5H6Q - chains A and C of the 3 polymer chains in the assembly; structure by X-ray diffraction, 2.53 A resolution.

[Chain A]
Molecule: Lysine-specific histone demethylase 1A
Organism: Homo sapiens
Notes: EC 1.-.-.-
Reference sequence: O60341 (KDM1A_HUMAN); residue numbers follow UniProt; this construct covers 172-833
Chain sequence (669 residues; numbered 165 to 833; the number before each row is that of its first residue):
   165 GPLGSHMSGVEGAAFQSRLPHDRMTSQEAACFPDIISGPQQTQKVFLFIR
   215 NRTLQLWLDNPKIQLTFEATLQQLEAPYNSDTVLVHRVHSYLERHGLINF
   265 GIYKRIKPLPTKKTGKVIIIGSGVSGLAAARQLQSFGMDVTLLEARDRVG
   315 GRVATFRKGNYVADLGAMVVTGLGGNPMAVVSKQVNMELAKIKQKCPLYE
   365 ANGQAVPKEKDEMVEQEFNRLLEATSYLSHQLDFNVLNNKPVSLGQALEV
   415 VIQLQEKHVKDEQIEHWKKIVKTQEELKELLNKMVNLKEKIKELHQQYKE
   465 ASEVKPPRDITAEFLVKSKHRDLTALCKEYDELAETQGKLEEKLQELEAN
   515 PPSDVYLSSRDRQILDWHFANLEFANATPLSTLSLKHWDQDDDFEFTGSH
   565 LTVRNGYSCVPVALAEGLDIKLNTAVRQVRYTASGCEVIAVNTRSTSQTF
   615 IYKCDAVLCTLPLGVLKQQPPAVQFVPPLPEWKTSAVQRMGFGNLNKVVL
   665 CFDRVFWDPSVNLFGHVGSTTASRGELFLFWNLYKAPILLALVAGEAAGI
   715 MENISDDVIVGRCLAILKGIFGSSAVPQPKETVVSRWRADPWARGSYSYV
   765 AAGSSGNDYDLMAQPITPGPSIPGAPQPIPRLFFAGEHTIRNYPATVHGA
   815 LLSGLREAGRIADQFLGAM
Not modelled in the structure: 165-171, 833
Sequence notes: expression tag (165-171)
Residues lining bound ligands: FAD (flavin-adenine dinucleotide): Ile284, Gly285, Ser286, Gly287, Val288, Ser289, Gly290, Leu307, Glu308, Ala309, Arg310, Gly314, Gly315, Arg316, Val317, Leu329, Gly330, Ala331, Met332, Val333, Thr588, Ala589, Val590, Thr624, Leu625, Pro626, Val629, Val637, Leu659, Lys661, Trp751, Trp756, Ser760, Tyr761, Gly800, Glu801, Ala809, Thr810, Val811, His812, Ala814

[Chain C]
Molecule: peptide SRTMQTARKSTGGKAPRKQLK
Chain sequence (21 residues; numbered 1 to 21; the number before each row is that of its first residue):
     1 SRTMQTARKSTGGKAPRKQLK
Not modelled in the structure: 16-21

[Chain A / chain C interface]
Contacting residue pairs (44):
  Val333(A) - Thr6(C)
  Thr335(A) - Thr3(C)
  Ile356(A) - Thr6(C)
  Cys360(A) - Ala7(C)  hydrophobic
  Cys360(A) - Arg8(C)  hydrogen bond (backbone-side chain)
  Leu362(A) - Arg8(C)
  Asp375(A) - Arg8(C)  salt bridge
  Glu379(A) - Arg8(C)  salt bridge
  Phe382(A) - Ser10(C)
  Asn383(A) - Ser10(C)
  Asn383(A) - Thr11(C)  hydrogen bond (side chain-backbone)
  Asn383(A) - Gly12(C)  hydrogen bond (side chain-backbone)
  Leu386(A) - Arg2(C)
  Leu386(A) - Gly12(C)
  Glu387(A) - Gly12(C)
  Glu387(A) - Gly13(C)  hydrogen bond (side chain-backbone)
  Trp531(A) - Arg8(C)
  Asn535(A) - Gln5(C)  hydrogen bond (backbone-side chain)
  Asn535(A) - Ala7(C)  hydrogen bond (side chain-backbone)
  Asn535(A) - Arg8(C)
  Leu536(A) - Gln5(C)
  Leu536(A) - Ser10(C)
  Phe538(A) - Met4(C)
  Ala539(A) - Ser1(C)  hydrogen bond (backbone-backbone)
  Ala539(A) - Met4(C)
  Ala539(A) - Gln5(C)
  Asn540(A) - Ser1(C)
  Trp552(A) - Arg2(C)
  Asp553(A) - Arg2(C)  salt bridge
  Asp555(A) - Ser1(C)  hydrogen bond
  Asp555(A) - Thr3(C)  hydrogen bond
  Asp556(A) - Arg2(C)  salt bridge
  Asp556(A) - Lys14(C)
  Glu559(A) - Lys9(C)  salt bridge
  Glu559(A) - Lys14(C)  salt bridge
  His564(A) - Thr3(C)
  His564(A) - Gln5(C)
  His564(A) - Thr6(C)  hydrogen bond
  His564(A) - Lys9(C)
  Leu677(A) - Ala7(C)  hydrophobic
  Trp695(A) - Thr6(C)
  Tyr761(A) - Met4(C)
  Ala809(A) - Met4(C)
  Thr810(A) - Met4(C)
Other interface residues (no listed pair), chain A (32 interface residues in all): Pro361, Ser390, His532, Leu693

[In short]
32 residues of chain A and 14 residues of chain C are in contact; the contacts include 10 hydrogen bonds and 6
salt bridges. Among the polar pairs are Asp375(A)-Arg8(C), Glu379(A)-Arg8(C) and Asp553(A)-Arg2(C). Bound to
chain A: flavin-adenine dinucleotide.
Chain A is Lysine-specific histone demethylase 1A (Homo sapiens) and chain C is peptide SRTMQTARKSTGGKAPRKQLK;
the structure, Crystal structure of LSD1-CoREST in complex with peptide 11, was determined by X-ray
diffraction, deposited together with 5H6R and 5X60.
